Entry 8ZWB (electron microscopy, 1.83 A resolution); this record covers chains B and M of the 7 polymer chains in the assembly.

[Chain B]
Name: Photosystem I P700 chlorophyll a apoprotein A2
Notes: EC 1.97.1.12
Reference sequence: P29255 (PSAB_SYNY3); residues 1-731 here = UniProt positions 1-731
Sequence (731 residues; numbered 1 to 731; the number before each row is that of its first residue):
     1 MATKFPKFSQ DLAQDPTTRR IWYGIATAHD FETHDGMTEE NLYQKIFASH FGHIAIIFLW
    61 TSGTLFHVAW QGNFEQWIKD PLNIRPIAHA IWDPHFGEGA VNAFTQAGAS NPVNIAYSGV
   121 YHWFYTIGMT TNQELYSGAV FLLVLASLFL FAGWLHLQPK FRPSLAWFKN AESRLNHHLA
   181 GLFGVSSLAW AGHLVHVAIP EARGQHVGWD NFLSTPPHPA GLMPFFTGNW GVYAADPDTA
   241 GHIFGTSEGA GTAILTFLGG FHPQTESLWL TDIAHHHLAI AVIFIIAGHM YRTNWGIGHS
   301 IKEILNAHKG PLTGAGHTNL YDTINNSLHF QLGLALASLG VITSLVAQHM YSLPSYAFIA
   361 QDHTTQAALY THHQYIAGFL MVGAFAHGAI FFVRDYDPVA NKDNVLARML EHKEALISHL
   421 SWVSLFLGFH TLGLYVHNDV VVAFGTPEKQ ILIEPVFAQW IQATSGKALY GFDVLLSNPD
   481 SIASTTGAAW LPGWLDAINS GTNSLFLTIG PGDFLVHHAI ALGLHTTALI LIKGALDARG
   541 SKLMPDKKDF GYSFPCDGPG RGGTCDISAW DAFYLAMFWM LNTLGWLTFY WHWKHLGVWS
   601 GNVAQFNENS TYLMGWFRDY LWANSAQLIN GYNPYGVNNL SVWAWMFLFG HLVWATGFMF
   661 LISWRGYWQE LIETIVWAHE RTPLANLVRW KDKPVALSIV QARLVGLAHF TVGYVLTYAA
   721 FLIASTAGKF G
Disordered / not traced: 1-2
Curated features (UniProtKB/Swiss-Prot):
  - binding site ([4Fe-4S] cluster): Cys556, Cys565
  - binding site (chlorophyll a): His651, Met659, Tyr667
  - binding site (phylloquinone): Trp668
  - mutagenesis: Leu522 (L522P: No protein or PSI accumulate, unable to grow photoautotrophically; L522V: No effect), Leu536 (L536M: No effect), Cys565 (C565D/H: Almost no protein accumulates. No PSI activity is present, unable to grow photoautotrophically; C565S: Accumulates some protein and PSI, still does not grow photoautotrophically), His595 to Leu596 (PSI less stably assembled than wild-type, possible decrease in ability to accept electrons from cytochrome c6. C-594 is exposed on complex surface), Ser600 to Asn602 (No protein or PSI accumulate, unable to grow photoautotrophically), Asn609 to Thr611 (No protein or PSI accumulate, unable to grow photoautotrophically), Met614 to Trp616 (No protein or PSI accumulate, unable to grow photoautotrophically), Trp622 to Ala623 (Decreases PSI levels, has slow autotrophic growth, unable to accept electrons in vitro from cytochrome c6. C-621 is exposed on complex surface), Gln627 to Ile629 (Decreases PSI levels but no change in ability of complex to accept electrons from cytochrome c6. C-627 is exposed on complex surface), Tyr632 to Asn633 (Greatly decreases levels of PSI, cells do not grow photoautotrophically. Unable to accept electrons from cytochrome c6 in vitro. C-631 is exposed on complex surface), Asn638 to Asn639 (PSI assembles less stably than in wild-type but no change in ability of complex to accept electrons from cytochrome c6. C-637 is exposed on complex surface)
Bound ions: chlorophyll a Mg (32 sites), coordinated by His29, His50, His53, His67, His89, Asp93, His95, His156, His177, His178, His193, His196, His275, His276, His277, His289 and 16 more
Residues lining bound ligands:
  - Zeaxanthin (5X6): Phe426, Leu427, His430, Thr431, Leu434, Ile451, Ile453, Phe514, His518
  - beta-carotene (BCR), molecule 1: Ile57, Phe58, Trp60, Phe149, Gly181, Leu182, Val185, Ser186
  - beta-carotene (BCR), molecule 2: Leu188, Leu222, Phe225, Phe226, Leu278, Val282, Ile285, Ile286, His289, Ile297
  - beta-carotene (BCR), molecule 3: Phe330, Gly333, Leu334, Ala337, Val341, Met381, Ala384, Phe385, Gly388, Phe391, Phe392, Leu406, Ala535
  - beta-carotene (BCR), molecule 4: Phe385, Leu406, Met409, Leu416, Ile532, Leu536
  - beta-carotene (BCR), molecule 5: Val642, Trp645, Met646, Phe649, Trp668, Leu671, Ile672, Ile675
  - chlorophyll a isomer (CL0): Phe617, Leu621, Trp622, Trp654
  - chlorophyll a (CLA), molecule 1: Phe5, Phe8, Gly24, Ile25, Ala28, His29, Phe31, His34, Lys45, Ser49, His53, Ile56
  - chlorophyll a (CLA), molecule 2: Thr18, Ile21, Trp22, Ile672, Ile675, Val676, His679, Val688, Arg689, Trp690, Lys691, Pro694, Val695
  - chlorophyll a (CLA), molecule 3: Trp22, Phe649, Leu652, Val653, Thr656, Met659, Phe660, Leu697, Val705, Ala708, His709, Val712
  - chlorophyll a (CLA), molecule 4: Ile25, Ala26, Thr27, Ala28, His29, Asp30, Glu32, His329, Leu332, Leu336, Phe379, Leu380, Val382, Gly383, Ala386, His387, Ile390, Arg394, Tyr552, Trp570, Phe573, Met577
  - chlorophyll a (CLA), molecule 5: His29, Phe31, Glu32, Tyr43, Ile46, Ser49, His50, His53, Ile54, Ile57, Phe168, Arg174, His178, Leu182, Phe183, Leu328, His329, Gln331, Leu332, Ala335, Leu336, Leu339
  - chlorophyll a (CLA), molecule 6: His29, His53, Ile56, Ile57, Trp60, Leu339, Ile376, Phe379, Leu380
  - chlorophyll a (CLA), molecule 7: Phe47, Phe51, Leu148, Phe151, Ala152, Leu155, His156, Lys160, Phe161, Pro163, Trp167
  - chlorophyll a (CLA), molecule 8: Phe47, His50, Phe51, Ile54, Trp123, Phe149, Trp167, Phe168, Asn170, Ser173, Arg174, His177, His178, Gly181, Leu182, Phe183, Leu339, Tyr356
  - chlorophyll a (CLA), molecule 9: Ile56, Leu59, Trp60, Ser62, Gly63, Phe66, His67, Trp70, Gln71, His89, Ala90, Trp92, Leu143
  - chlorophyll a (CLA), molecule 10: Ile56, Trp60, Thr64, Tyr117, Ser118, Val120, Ala368, Leu369, Thr371, His372, Tyr375, Ile376, Phe379, Met646, Val715, Leu716, Tyr718, Ala719, Leu722, Ile723
  - chlorophyll a (CLA), molecule 11: Ile57, Phe58, Trp60, Thr61, Ser118, Gly119, Val120, Trp123, Val185, Ser186, Ala189, Leu339, Ile342, Thr343, Val346, Met350, Tyr356, Ile359, Leu369, His372, His373, Ile376, Leu380
  - chlorophyll a (CLA), molecule 12: Trp60, Thr64, His67, Val68, Ala88, His89, Asn114, Ile115, Ala116, Tyr117, Ser118, Val120, Val642, Trp643, Met646, Phe649, Val712, Leu716
  - chlorophyll a (CLA), molecule 13: His89, Ala90, Ile91, Trp92, Asp93, Pro94, His95, Phe96, Phe104, Asn114, Ser641, Val642, Trp645
  - chlorophyll a (CLA), molecule 14: Trp92, Pro94, His95
  - chlorophyll a (CLA), molecule 15: Trp123, Thr126, Ile127, Leu182, Phe183, Ser186, Ser187, Trp190, Leu194, Leu270, Ile273, His276, His277, Ile280, Phe284, Ile342, Leu345, Val346, His349, Met350, Ser355, Tyr356
  - chlorophyll a (CLA), molecule 16: Ile127, Gly128, Met129, Glu134, Ser137, Gly138, Phe141, Ser186, Ala189, Trp190, Gly192, His193, His196, Val197, Val207, Gly208, Trp209, Phe212
  - chlorophyll a (CLA), molecule 17: Trp167, Asn170, Ser173, His177, Thr293, Asn294, Trp295
  - chlorophyll a (CLA), molecule 18: Ala171, Arg174, Leu175, His178, Leu179, Phe183, Ile280, Ile283, Phe284, Ile301, Leu305, Tyr321, Ile324, Asn325, Leu334, Ala335, Ser338, Leu339, Ile342
  - chlorophyll a (CLA), molecule 19: Leu175, Leu179, Phe183, Ile283, Phe284, Ala287, Met290, Tyr291, Ile301, Ile304, Leu305
  - chlorophyll a (CLA), molecule 20: Asn176, His177, Ala180, Gly181, Val185, Leu188, Ile285, His289, Tyr291, Thr293, Trp295, Ile297
  - chlorophyll a (CLA), molecule 21: Leu188, Ala189, Ala191, Gly192, Val195, His196, Phe212, Leu213, Thr215, Pro216, Pro217, His218, Gly221, Leu222, Tyr233, Ile254, Leu255, Leu278
  - chlorophyll a (CLA), molecule 22: Phe225, Trp230, Gly231, Tyr233, Ala234, Leu255, Thr256, Phe257, His275, Leu278, Ala279, Val282, Ala489, Trp490
  - chlorophyll a (CLA), molecule 23: Thr256, Phe257, Gly259, Gly260, Leu268, Asp272, Ile273, His275, His276, Ala279, Ile280, Ile283, His349, Leu353, Ser355, Trp490, Trp494
  - chlorophyll a (CLA), molecule 24: Ile286, His289, Met290, Arg292, Ile297, Gly298, His299
  - chlorophyll a (CLA), molecule 25: Met290, His299, Glu303, Ile304, Ala307, His308
  - chlorophyll a (CLA), molecule 26: Ile304, Leu305, His308, Thr313, His317, Leu320, Ile324, Phe330, Val405, Leu406, Met409
  - chlorophyll a (CLA), molecule 27: His308, Lys309, Gly310, Pro311, Leu312
  - chlorophyll a (CLA), molecule 28: Leu312, Thr313, Val405, Arg408, Met409, Glu411, His412, Ala415, Leu416, His419
  - chlorophyll a (CLA), molecule 29: Leu334, Ala337, Ser338, Val341, Ile342, Leu345, Gln348, His349, Tyr351, Ser352, Leu353, Trp494, Leu505, Phe506
  - chlorophyll a (CLA), molecule 30: Val341, Ser344, Leu345, Gln348, Gln374, Gly378, Met381, Phe385, Leu524, Thr527, Ala528, Leu531, Met580, Thr583, Leu584, Leu587
  - chlorophyll a (CLA), molecule 31: Gln348, Tyr351, Tyr370, Phe457, Ala458, Trp460, Ile461, Gln462, Phe506, Leu507, Ile509, His517, Ile520, Leu524, Leu587, Tyr590, Trp591, Lys594, His595
  - chlorophyll a (CLA), molecule 32: Ala415, His419, Trp422
  - chlorophyll a (CLA), molecule 33: Leu416, Leu420, Val423, Ala521, Leu524, His525, Ile532
  - chlorophyll a (CLA), molecule 34: Ser418, His419, Ser421, Trp422, Leu425, Phe429
  - chlorophyll a (CLA), molecule 35: Ser421, Ser424, Leu425, Gly428, Phe429, Leu432, Leu522, Thr526, Leu529, Ile530, Leu575, Phe578, Trp579
  - chlorophyll a (CLA), molecule 36: Trp422, Leu425, Phe426, Phe429, His430
  - chlorophyll a (CLA), molecule 37: Val423, Phe426, Leu427, Glu454, Pro455, Val456, Phe457, Ala458, Phe514, His517, His518, Ala521, His525
  - chlorophyll a (CLA), molecule 38: His430, Gly433, Leu434, Val436, His437, Val440, Val441, Lys449, Ile451
  - chlorophyll a (CLA), molecule 39: Thr431, Leu432, Tyr435, Val516, Ala519, Leu522, Asn582, Trp586, Phe589, Leu613, Trp616, Phe617, Leu621, Ser625, Ile629, Phe647, His651, Trp654, Phe710, Tyr714, Thr717, Tyr718, Phe721
  - chlorophyll a (CLA), molecule 40: Leu432, Val436, Asp439, Val440, Leu522, Phe578, Trp579, Asn582, Trp586, Leu613, Phe617, Leu621, Trp654, Phe710
  - chlorophyll a (CLA), molecule 41: Val456, Phe457, Trp460, Phe472
  - chlorophyll a (CLA), molecule 42: Trp460, Ile461, Thr464, Ser465, Leu475, Leu476, Trp490, Trp494, Phe506
  - chlorophyll a (CLA), molecule 43: Leu475, Ile482, Ala483, Thr486, Ala488, Trp490
  - chlorophyll a (CLA), molecule 44: Trp645, Leu648, Phe649, His651, Leu652, Trp654, Ala655, Phe658
  - chlorophyll a (CLA), molecule 45: Leu652, Ala655, Thr656, Phe658, Met659, Ile662, Tyr667, Trp668, Leu671
  - chlorophyll a (CLA), molecule 46: Ile675, Ala678, His679, Thr682, Ala685, Val688
  - chlorophyll a (CLA), molecule 47: Trp677, Ala678, Arg681, Thr682, Pro683
  - beta,beta-caroten-4-one (ECH), molecule 1: Gly52, Ile56, Leu59, Leu150
  - beta,beta-caroten-4-one (ECH), molecule 2: Thr61, Leu65, Trp123, Phe124, Ile127, Met129, Gly138, Phe141, Leu142, Leu145, Trp209, Leu213
  - beta,beta-caroten-4-one (ECH), molecule 3: Leu432, Gly433, Val436
  - phylloquinone (PQN): Trp22, Met659, Phe660, Ser663, Trp664, Arg665, Trp668, Ile672, Val695, Ala696, Leu697, Ala702
  - 4Fe-4S cluster (SF4): Cys556, Asp557, Gly562, Cys565, Trp664, Ile699

[Chain M]
Name: Photosystem I reaction center subunit XII
Reference sequence: P72986 (PSAM_SYNY3); residues 1-31 here = UniProt positions 1-31
Sequence (31 residues; row label = number of the first residue in the row):
     1 MALSDTQILA ALVVALLPAF LAFRLSTELY K
Residues lining bound ligands:
  - chlorophyll a (CLA), molecule 1: Ala11, Leu12, Ala15
  - chlorophyll a (CLA), molecule 2: Ser26, Thr27, Leu29, Tyr30
  - beta,beta-caroten-4-one (ECH): Leu9, Leu12, Val13, Ala15, Leu16, Pro18, Ala19, Ala22, Leu25, Ser26, Leu29

[Chain B / chain M interface]
Pairs across the interface - 30 pairs, chain B then chain M:
  Lys7(B) - Tyr30(M)
  Ala48(B) - Leu29(M)  hydrophobic
  Ser49(B) - Leu29(M)
  Phe66(B) - Ile8(M)  hydrophobic
  Phe66(B) - Ala11(M)  hydrophobic
  Ala69(B) - Leu3(M)
  Trp70(B) - Leu3(M)  hydrophobic
  Trp70(B) - Ile8(M)
  Glu75(B) - Met1(M)  hydrogen bond (side chain-backbone)
  Asn132(B) - Met1(M)  hydrogen bond (side chain-backbone)
  Gln133(B) - Leu3(M)
  Gln133(B) - Gln7(M)  hydrogen bond
  Tyr136(B) - Leu3(M)  hydrophobic
  Tyr136(B) - Gln7(M)  hydrogen bond (side chain-backbone)
  Tyr136(B) - Ala10(M)
  Tyr136(B) - Ala11(M)
  Ser147(B) - Leu17(M)
  Ser147(B) - Pro18(M)
  Ser147(B) - Leu21(M)
  Leu150(B) - Pro18(M)
  Leu150(B) - Leu21(M)  hydrophobic
  Leu150(B) - Ala22(M)
  Leu150(B) - Leu25(M)  hydrophobic
  Gly153(B) - Leu25(M)
  Trp154(B) - Arg24(M)
  Trp154(B) - Leu25(M)
  Trp154(B) - Glu28(M)
  Leu157(B) - Glu28(M)
  Leu157(B) - Leu29(M)  hydrophobic
  Gln158(B) - Glu28(M)
Other interface residues (no listed pair), chain B (21 interface residues in all): Lys45, Gly52, Leu59, Leu143, Phe151
Other interface residues (no listed pair), chain M (19 interface residues in all): Ala2, Val14, Ala15, Lys31

[In short]
21 residues of chain B face 19 of chain M across their interface, with 4 hydrogen bonds. Among the polar pairs
are Glu75(B)-Met1(M), Asn132(B)-Met1(M) and Gln133(B)-Gln7(M). 2 chlorophyll a molecules and one
beta,beta-caroten-4-one molecule are bound between chain B and chain M.
Chain B is Photosystem I P700 chlorophyll a apoprotein A2 and chain M is Photosystem I reaction center subunit
XII; the structure, 1.8 A resolution structure of the Photosystem I assembly intermediate lacking stromal
subunits, was determined by electron microscopy.
